7MNZ - chains A and B; structure by X-ray diffraction, 2.35 A resolution.

[Chain A]
Molecule: GTP-binding nuclear protein Ran
Source organism: Homo sapiens
Reference sequence: P62826 (RAN_HUMAN); residue numbers follow UniProt; this construct covers 1-215
Sequence (216 residues; each row starts with the number of its first residue; numbering starts at 0):
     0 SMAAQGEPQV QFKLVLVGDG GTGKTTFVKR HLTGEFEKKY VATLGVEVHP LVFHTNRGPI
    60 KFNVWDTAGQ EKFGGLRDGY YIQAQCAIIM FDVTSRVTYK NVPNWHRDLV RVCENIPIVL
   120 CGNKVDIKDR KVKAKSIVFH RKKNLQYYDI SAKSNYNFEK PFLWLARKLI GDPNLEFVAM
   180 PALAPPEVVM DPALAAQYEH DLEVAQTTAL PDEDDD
Unresolved in the structure: 0-5, 212-215
Differences from the reference sequence: expression tag (0)
Metal / ion sites: Mg2+: Thr24, Thr42 (together with GMP-PNP)
Residues lining bound ligands: GMP-PNP (GNP; phosphoaminophosphonic acid-guanylate ester): Asp18, Gly19, Gly20, Thr21, Gly22, Lys23, Thr24, Thr25, Phe35, Glu36, Lys37, Lys38, Tyr39, Val40, Ala41, Thr42, Thr66, Ala67, Gly68, Gln69, Asn122, Lys123, Asp125, Ile126, Ser150, Ala151, Lys152
Curated features (UniProtKB/Swiss-Prot):
  - region: Lys37 to Val45 (Switch-I), Gly68 to Gln84 (Switch-II), Asp211 to Asp215 (Interaction with RANBP1)
  - binding site (GTP): Asp18 to Thr25, Glu36 to Thr42, Gly68, Asn122 to Asp125, Ser150 to Lys152
  - site: Gln69 (Essential for GTP hydrolysis)
  - modified residue: Ala2 (N-acetylalanine), Thr24 (Phosphothreonine), Lys37 (N6-acetyllysine), Lys60 (N6-acetyllysine), Lys71 (N6-acetyllysine), Lys99 (N6-acetyllysine), Lys134 (N6-acetyllysine), Lys159 (N6-acetyllysine)
  - cross-link (Glycyl lysine isopeptide (Lys-Gly)): Lys71 (interchain with G-Cter in SUMO2), Lys152 (interchain with G-Cter in SUMO2)
  - mutagenesis: Gly19 (G19V: Blocks DNA replication; when associated with L-69), Thr24 (T24L: Has low binding affinity for GTP and GDP. Almost completely abolishes interaction with BIRC5; T24N: Has low binding affinity for GTP and GDP. Decreases nuclear import of proteins and RNA ...), Thr25 (T25A: Minor effect on the interaction with the alpha phosphate group of bound GTP), Lys37 (K37Q: Mimics acetylation; enhances the nuclear export of RELA/p65; K37R: Decreased acetylation), Tyr39 (Y39A: Abolishes steric hindrance that traps the essential Q-69 in an unreactive position, and causes slow GTP hydrolysis in wild-type ...), Gln69 (Q69L: Strongly decreased GTPase activity. Probably locked in the GTP-bound form. Loss of interaction with NUTF2. Decreases nuclear location and leads to cytoplasmic location during interphase ...), Glu70 (E70A: Strongly decreases the relase of bound GDP), Arg76 (R76E: Probable loss of interaction with NUTF2. Loss of transport to the nucleus), Lys134 (K134Q: Loss of normal mitotic chromosome segregation and defective mitotic spindle orientation; K134R: Loss of normal mitotic chromosome segregation and formation of sister chromatid bridges)

[Chain B]
Molecule: E3 SUMO-protein ligase RanBP2
Source organism: Homo sapiens
Notes: EC 2.3.2.-; fragment: RAN-binding domain 4 of the E3 SUMO-PROTEIN LIGASE RANBP2 , WHTMKNYY/QNYDNKQV mutant
Reference sequence: P49792 (RBP2_HUMAN); numbering as in UniProt (aligned over 2911-3045)
Sequence (139 residues; numbered 2907 to 3045; the number before each row is that of its first residue):
  2907 GPGSHFEPIV SLPEVEVKSG EEDEEILFKE RAKLYRWDRD VSQWKERGVG DIKILQNYDN
  2967 KQVRILMRRD QVFKVCANHV ITKTMELKPL NVSNNALVWT ASDYADGEAK VEQLAVRFKT
  3027 KEVADCFKKT FEECQQNLM
Unresolved in the structure: 3045
Differences from the reference sequence: expression tag (2907-2910); engineered mutation Gln2962 (Trp in P49792), Asn2963 (His in P49792), Tyr2964 (Thr in P49792), Asp2965 (Met in P49792), Asn2966 (Lys in P49792), Lys2967 (Asn in P49792), Gln2968 (Tyr in P49792), Val2969 (Tyr in P49792)

[Interface between chain A and chain B]
Residue-residue contacts (95; chain A residue first):
  Arg29(A) - Glu2952(B)  salt bridge
  Thr32(A) - Glu2952(B)
  Thr32(A) - Arg2953(B)  hydrogen bond (backbone-side chain)
  Thr32(A) - Arg2975(B)  hydrogen bond (backbone-side chain)
  Gly33(A) - Glu2952(B)
  Gly33(A) - Arg2953(B)
  Gly33(A) - Arg2975(B)
  Glu34(A) - Lys2951(B)  salt bridge
  Glu34(A) - Glu2952(B)  hydrogen bond (backbone-backbone)
  Val51(A) - Lys2980(B)  hydrogen bond (backbone-side chain)
  Phe52(A) - Val2978(B)  hydrophobic
  Phe52(A) - Lys2980(B)
  Thr54(A) - Val2923(B)
  Asn55(A) - Glu2920(B)
  Asn55(A) - Val2921(B)  hydrogen bond (backbone-backbone)
  Arg56(A) - Leu2918(B)  hydrogen bond (side chain-backbone)
  Arg56(A) - Pro2919(B)
  Arg56(A) - Glu2920(B)  salt bridge
  Arg56(A) - Val2921(B)
  Gly57(A) - Val2921(B)
  Asn114(A) - Phe2912(B)  hydrogen bond (side chain-backbone)
  Asn154(A) - Val2955(B)
  Asn154(A) - Gln2977(B)  hydrogen bond (backbone-side chain)
  Phe157(A) - Asp2976(B)
  Phe157(A) - Gln2977(B)
  Phe157(A) - Val2978(B)  hydrophobic
  Glu158(A) - Gln2977(B)  hydrogen bond
  Glu158(A) - Val2978(B)
  Lys167(A) - Ile2915(B)
  Leu168(A) - Ile2915(B)
  Leu168(A) - Val2916(B)  hydrogen bond (backbone-backbone)
  Ile169(A) - Ile2915(B)
  Ile169(A) - Val2916(B)
  Ile169(A) - Leu2918(B)  hydrophobic
  Gly170(A) - Ile2915(B)
  Phe176(A) - Gln2977(B)
  Phe176(A) - Phe2979(B)
  Ala178(A) - Arg2974(B)
  Ala178(A) - Phe2979(B)  hydrophobic
  Met179(A) - Arg2974(B)  hydrogen bond (backbone-side chain)
  Met179(A) - Phe2979(B)
  Met179(A) - Lys2980(B)
  Met179(A) - Val2981(B)  hydrogen bond (side chain-backbone)
  Pro180(A) - Val2923(B)  hydrophobic
  Pro180(A) - Lys2924(B)
  Pro180(A) - Ser2925(B)
  Ala181(A) - Ser2925(B)  hydrogen bond (backbone-backbone)
  Ala181(A) - Gly2926(B)
  Ala181(A) - Arg2970(B)  hydrogen bond (backbone-side chain)
  Ala181(A) - Leu2972(B)  hydrophobic
  Ala181(A) - Arg2974(B)
  Leu182(A) - Arg2970(B)  hydrogen bond (backbone-side chain)
  Leu182(A) - Asn2984(B)  hydrogen bond (backbone-side chain)
  Ala183(A) - Arg2970(B)
  Pro184(A) - Arg2970(B)
  Pro184(A) - Asn2984(B)
  Pro184(A) - His2985(B)
  Pro184(A) - Val2986(B)
  Pro184(A) - Tyr3010(B)  hydrophobic
  Pro185(A) - Tyr3010(B)
  Glu186(A) - Gln2968(B)  hydrogen bond
  Val187(A) - Tyr3010(B)
  Met189(A) - Ala3007(B)
  Met189(A) - Ser3008(B)
  Met189(A) - Val3017(B)  hydrophobic
  Gln196(A) - Arg2945(B)  hydrogen bond
  Tyr197(A) - Val3017(B)
  Tyr197(A) - Gln3019(B)  hydrogen bond (backbone-side chain)
  Asp200(A) - Trp2943(B)
  Asp200(A) - Arg2945(B)  salt bridge
  Leu201(A) - Thr3006(B)
  Leu201(A) - Gln3019(B)
  Val203(A) - Trp2943(B)  hydrophobic
  Ala204(A) - Trp2943(B)  hydrophobic
  Ala204(A) - Trp2950(B)  hydrogen bond (backbone-side chain)
  Ala204(A) - Leu2996(B)
  Gln205(A) - Leu2996(B)
  Gln205(A) - Val2998(B)
  Thr206(A) - Val2998(B)
  Thr207(A) - Trp2943(B)
  Thr207(A) - Trp2950(B)  hydrogen bond (backbone-side chain)
  Thr207(A) - Val2998(B)
  Ala208(A) - Trp2950(B)
  Ala208(A) - Val2998(B)  hydrophobic
  Ala208(A) - Ser2999(B)
  Leu209(A) - Tyr2941(B)  hydrophobic
  Leu209(A) - Trp2950(B)  hydrophobic
  Leu209(A) - Leu2996(B)  hydrophobic
  Leu209(A) - Ser2999(B)  hydrogen bond (backbone-side chain)
  Leu209(A) - Ala3002(B)  hydrophobic
  Leu209(A) - Ala3021(B)  hydrophobic
  Leu209(A) - Arg3023(B)
  Pro210(A) - Tyr2941(B)
  Pro210(A) - Trp2950(B)
  Asp211(A) - Arg3023(B)
Interface residues without a listed pair, chain A (51 interface residues in all): Gln8, Val9, Phe11, His30, Phe35, Ile59, Asn156, Val177
Interface residues without a listed pair, chain B (54 interface residues in all): His2911, Glu2913, Pro2914, Ser2917, Arg2942, Ser2948, Gly2954, Val3004, Ala3011

[Summary]
Chain A and chain B form an interface of 51 and 54 residues respectively; the contacts include 22 hydrogen
bonds and 4 salt bridges. Among the polar pairs are Arg29(A)-Glu2952(B), Glu34(A)-Lys2951(B) and
Arg56(A)-Glu2920(B). Chain A binds GMP-PNP.
Chain A is GTP-binding nuclear protein Ran and chain B is E3 SUMO-protein ligase RanBP2, both from Homo
sapiens; the structure, Crystal Structure of Nup358/RanBP2 Ran-binding domain 4 in complex with Ran-GPPNHP,
was determined by X-ray diffraction (same publication as 7MNI, 7MNL, 7MNM, 7MNN, 7MNO, 7MNP and 14 further
entries).
